8YB7 - chains A and C of the 8 polymer chains in the assembly; structure by electron microscopy, 4.60 A resolution (low resolution: residue-level contacts below are approximate; hydrogen-bond / salt-bridge calls are withheld).

[Chain A]
Molecule: Papain-like protease nsp3
Organism: Severe acute respiratory syndrome coronavirus 2
Notes: EC 3.4.19.12
Reference sequence: P0DTD1 (R1AB_SARS2); residues 1-1945 here correspond to UniProt positions 819-2763 (UniProt number = residue number + 818)
Sequence (1945 residues; numbered 1 to 1945; the number before each row is that of its first residue):
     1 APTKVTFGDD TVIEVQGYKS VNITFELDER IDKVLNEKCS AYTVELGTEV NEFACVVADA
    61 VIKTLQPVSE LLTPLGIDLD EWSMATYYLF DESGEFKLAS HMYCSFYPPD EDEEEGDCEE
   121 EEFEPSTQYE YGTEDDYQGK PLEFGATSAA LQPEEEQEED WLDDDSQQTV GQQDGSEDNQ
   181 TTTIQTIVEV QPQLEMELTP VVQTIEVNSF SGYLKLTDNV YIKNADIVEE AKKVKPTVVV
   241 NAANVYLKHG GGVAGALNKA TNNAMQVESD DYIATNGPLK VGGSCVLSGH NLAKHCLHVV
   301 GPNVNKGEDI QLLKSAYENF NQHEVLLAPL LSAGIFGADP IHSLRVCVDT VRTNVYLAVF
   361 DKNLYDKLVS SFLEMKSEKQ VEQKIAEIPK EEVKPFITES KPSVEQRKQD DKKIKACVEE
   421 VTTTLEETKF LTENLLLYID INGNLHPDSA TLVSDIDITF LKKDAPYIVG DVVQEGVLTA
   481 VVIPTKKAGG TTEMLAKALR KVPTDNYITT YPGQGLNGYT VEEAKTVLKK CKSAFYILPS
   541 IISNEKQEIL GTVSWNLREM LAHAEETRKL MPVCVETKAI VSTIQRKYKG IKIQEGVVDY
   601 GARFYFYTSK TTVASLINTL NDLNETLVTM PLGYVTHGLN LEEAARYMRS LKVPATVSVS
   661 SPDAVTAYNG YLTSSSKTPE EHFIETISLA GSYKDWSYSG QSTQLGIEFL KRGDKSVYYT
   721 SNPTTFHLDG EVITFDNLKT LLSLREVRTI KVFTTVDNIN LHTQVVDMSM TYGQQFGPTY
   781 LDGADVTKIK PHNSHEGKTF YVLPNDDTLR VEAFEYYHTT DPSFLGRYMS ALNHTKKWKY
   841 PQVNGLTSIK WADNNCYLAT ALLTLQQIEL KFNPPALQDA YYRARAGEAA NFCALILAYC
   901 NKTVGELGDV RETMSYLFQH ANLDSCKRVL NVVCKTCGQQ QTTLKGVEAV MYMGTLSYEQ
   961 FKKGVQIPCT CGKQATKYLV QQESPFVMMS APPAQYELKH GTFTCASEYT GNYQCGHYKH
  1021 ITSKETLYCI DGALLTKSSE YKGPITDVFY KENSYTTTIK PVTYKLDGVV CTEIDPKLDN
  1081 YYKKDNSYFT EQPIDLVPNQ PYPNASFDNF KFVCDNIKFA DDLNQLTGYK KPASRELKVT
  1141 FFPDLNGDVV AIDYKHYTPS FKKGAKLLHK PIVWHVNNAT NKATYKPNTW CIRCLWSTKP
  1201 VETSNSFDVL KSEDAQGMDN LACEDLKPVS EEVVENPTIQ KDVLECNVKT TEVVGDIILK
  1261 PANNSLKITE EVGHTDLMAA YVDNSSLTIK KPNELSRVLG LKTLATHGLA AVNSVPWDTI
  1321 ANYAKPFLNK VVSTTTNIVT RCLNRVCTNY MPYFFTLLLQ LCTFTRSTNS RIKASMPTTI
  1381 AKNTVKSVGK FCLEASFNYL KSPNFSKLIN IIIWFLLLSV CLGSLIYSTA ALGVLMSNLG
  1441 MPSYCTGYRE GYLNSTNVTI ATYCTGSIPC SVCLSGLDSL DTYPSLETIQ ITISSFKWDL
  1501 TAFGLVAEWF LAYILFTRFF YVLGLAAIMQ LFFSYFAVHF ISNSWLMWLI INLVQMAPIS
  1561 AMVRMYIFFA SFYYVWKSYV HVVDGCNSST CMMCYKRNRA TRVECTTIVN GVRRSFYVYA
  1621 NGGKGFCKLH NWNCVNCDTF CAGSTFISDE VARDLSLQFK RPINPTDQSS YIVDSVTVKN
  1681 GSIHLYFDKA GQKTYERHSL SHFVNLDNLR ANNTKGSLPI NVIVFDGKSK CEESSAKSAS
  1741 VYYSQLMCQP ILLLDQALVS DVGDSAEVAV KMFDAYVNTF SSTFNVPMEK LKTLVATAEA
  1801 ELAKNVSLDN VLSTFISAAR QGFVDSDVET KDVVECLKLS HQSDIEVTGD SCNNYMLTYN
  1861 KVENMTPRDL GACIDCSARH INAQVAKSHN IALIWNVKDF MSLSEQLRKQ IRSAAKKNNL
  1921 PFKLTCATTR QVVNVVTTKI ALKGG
Not modelled in the structure: 1-1410, 1764-1945
Cystine bridges: C1445-C1473, C1464-C1470
UniProt features mapped onto this chain:
  - zinc finger: C934 to C971 (C4-type)
  - region: H1581 to C1594 (ZF1), C1627 to C1637 (ZF2)
  - active site (For PL-PRO activity): C856, H1017, D1031
  - binding site (Zn(2+)): C934, C937, C969, C971, H1581, C1586, C1591, C1594, C1627, H1630, C1634, C1637
  - site: G1945 (Cleavage)
From the paper describing this entry:
  - mutagenesis - V1458A/L1480A: unchanged binding to Papain-like protease nsp3 (chain A)
  - mutagenesis - V1458E/L1480E: decreased binding to Papain-like protease nsp3 (chain A)
  - mutagenesis - D1478A/Y1483A/L1486A/Q1490A, D1478E/Y1483E/L1486E/Q1490E: abolished binding to Papain-like protease nsp3 (chain A)
  - mutagenesis - R1613A/R1614A, R1613E/R1614E: abolished growth in response to viral replication capacity
  - mutagenesis - R1614Q: unchanged growth
  - mutagenesis - R1614K: abolished growth

[Chain C]
Molecule: Non-structural protein 4
Organism: Severe acute respiratory syndrome coronavirus 2
Reference sequence: P0DTD1 (R1AB_SARS2); residues 1-500 here correspond to UniProt positions 2764-3263 (UniProt number = residue number + 2763)
Sequence (500 residues; each row starts with the number of its first residue):
     1 KIVNNWLKQL IKVTLVFLFV AAIFYLITPV HVMSKHTDFS SEIIGYKAID GGVTRDIAST
    61 DTCFANKHAD FDTWFSQRGG SYTNDKACPL IAAVITREVG FVVPGLPGTI LRTTNGDFLH
   121 FLPRVFSAVG NICYTPSKLI EYTDFATSAC VLAAECTIFK DASGKPVPYC YDTNVLEGSV
   181 AYESLRPDTR YVLMDGSIIQ FPNTYLEGSV RVVTTFDSEY CRHGTCERSE AGVCVSTSGR
   241 WVLNNDYYRS LPGVFCGVDA VNLLTNMFTP LIQPIGALDI SASIVAGGIV AIVVTCLAYY
   301 FMRFRRAFGE YSHVVAFNTL LFLMSFTVLC LTPVYSFLPG VYSVIYLYLT FYLTNDVSFL
   361 AHIQWMVMFT PLVPFWITIA YIICISTKHF YWFFSNYLKR RVVFNGVSFS TFEEAALCTF
   421 LLNKEMYLKL RSDVLLPLTQ YNRYLALYNK YKYFSGAMDT TSYREAACCH LAKALNDFSN
   481 SGSDVLYQPP QTSITSAVLQ
Not modelled in the structure: 1-30, 402-409, 494-500
Cystine bridges: C63-C88, C133-C150, C156-C170, C221-C226, C234-C256
UniProt features mapped onto this chain:
  - site: Q500 (Cleavage)
From the paper describing this entry:
  - mutagenesis - R303A/R305A/R306A, R303E/R305E/R306E, K450A/K452A, K450E/K452E: abolished growth in response to viral replication capacity
  - mutagenesis - R306K, K450R: unchanged growth (viral replication activity)
  - mutagenesis - K450A/K452A: decreased stability in response to integrity of pores
  - mutagenesis - R306A, R306E, R306Q: abolished growth

[Interface between chain A and chain C]
Residue-residue contacts (38; chain A residue first):
  Y1452(A) - R112(C)
  L1453(A) - R112(C)
  T1456(A) - F101(C)
  V1458(A) - F101(C)
  V1458(A) - F118(C)
  G1476(A) - H31(C)
  D1478(A) - H31(C)
  D1478(A) - K67(C)
  D1478(A) - R112(C)
  D1478(A) - G116(C)
  D1478(A) - D117(C)
  D1478(A) - F118(C)
  S1479(A) - F118(C)
  Y1483(A) - K67(C)
  Y1483(A) - L90(C)
  P1484(A) - K86(C)
  S1485(A) - G51(C)
  S1485(A) - G52(C)
  S1485(A) - C88(C)
  S1485(A) - L90(C)
  L1486(A) - G52(C)
  E1487(A) - G51(C)
  T1488(A) - G51(C)
  T1488(A) - G52(C)
  T1488(A) - H223(C)
  Q1490(A) - S197(C)
  Q1490(A) - I198(C)
  Q1490(A) - C221(C)
  Q1490(A) - C226(C)
  I1491(A) - G224(C)
  I1491(A) - T225(C)
  I1491(A) - C226(C)
  T1492(A) - C226(C)
  I1493(A) - C226(C)
  I1493(A) - E227(C)
  K1497(A) - D246(C)
  F1568(A) - I284(C)
  F1572(A) - V285(C)
Other interface residues (no listed pair), chain A (24 interface residues in all): N1457, L1477, L1480, I1489
Other interface residues (no listed pair), chain C (30 interface residues in all): M33, A87, P89, L106, I110, H120, G196
The authors on this interface:
  - hot spots on chain A (mutagenesis) - V1458E/L1480E: decreased binding to Non-structural protein 4 (chain C)
  - hot spots on chain A (mutagenesis) - D1478A/Y1483A/L1486A/Q1490A, D1478E/Y1483E/L1486E/Q1490E: abolished binding to Non-structural protein 4 (chain C)

[In short]
The interface between chain A and chain C involves 24 residues on one side and 30 on the other. From the
paper: R303A/R305A/R306A, R303E/R305E/R306E and K450A/K452A of chain C, among others, abolish growth in
response to viral replication capacity; R306A, R306E and R306Q of chain C abolish growth; 17 substitutions
were tested in all.
Here chain A is Papain-like protease nsp3 and chain C is Non-structural protein 4, both from Severe acute
respiratory syndrome coronavirus 2. Entry 8YB7 (SARS-CoV-2 DMV nsp3-4 pore complex (consensus-pore, C3
symmetry)) was determined by electron microscopy, deposited together with 8YAX and 8YB5.
